1GC4 - chains A and B; structure by X-ray diffraction, 3.30 A resolution.

Chain A:
Molecule: Aspartate aminotransferase
Organism: Thermus thermophilus
Notes: EC 2.6.1.1
Reference sequence: Q56232 (AAT_THETH); residue numbers follow UniProt; this construct covers 1-385
Amino-acid sequence (385 residues; each row starts with the number of its first residue):
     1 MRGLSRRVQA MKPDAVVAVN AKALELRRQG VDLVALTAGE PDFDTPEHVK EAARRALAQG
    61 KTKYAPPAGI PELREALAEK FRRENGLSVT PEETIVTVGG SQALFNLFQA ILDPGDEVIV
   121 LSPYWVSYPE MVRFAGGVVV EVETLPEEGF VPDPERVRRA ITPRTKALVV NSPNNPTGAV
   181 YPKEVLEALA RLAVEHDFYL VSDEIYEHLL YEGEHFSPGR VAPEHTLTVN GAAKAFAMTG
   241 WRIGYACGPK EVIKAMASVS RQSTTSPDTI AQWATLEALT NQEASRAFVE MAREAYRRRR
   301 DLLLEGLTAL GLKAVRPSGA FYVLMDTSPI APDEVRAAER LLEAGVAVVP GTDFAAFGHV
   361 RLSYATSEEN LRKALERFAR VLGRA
Not modelled in the structure: 383-385
Differences from the reference sequence: engineered mutation Asp14 (Ser in Q56232), Val16 (Thr in Q56232), Ser101 (Lys in Q56232), Arg261 (Ser in Q56232)
Swiss-Prot annotation at these positions:
  - binding site (L-aspartate): Gly39, Trp125, Asn175, Arg361
  - site: Lys12 (Important for prephenate aminotransferase activity)
  - modified residue: Lys234 (N6-(pyridoxal phosphate)lysine)
  - mutagenesis: Lys12 (K12G: 10-fold increase in Km for prephenate. Does not affect Km for oxaloacetate)
Residues lining bound ligands:
  - aspartic acid / pyridoxal phosphate, molecule 1: Val16, Gly39, Gly99, Gly100, Ser101, Trp125, Tyr128, Asn171, Asn175, Asp203, Ile205, Tyr206, Ala233, Lys234, Arg242, Tyr322, Arg361
  - aspartic acid / pyridoxal phosphate, molecule 2: Tyr64, Arg261, Thr265

Chain B:
Molecule: Aspartate aminotransferase
Organism: Thermus thermophilus
Notes: EC 2.6.1.1
Reference sequence: Q56232 (AAT_THETH); residues 501-885 here correspond to UniProt positions 1-385 (UniProt number = residue number - 500)
Amino-acid sequence (385 residues; row label = number of the first residue in the row):
   501 MRGLSRRVQA MKPDAVVAVN AKALELRRQG VDLVALTAGE PDFDTPEHVK EAARRALAQG
   561 KTKYAPPAGI PELREALAEK FRRENGLSVT PEETIVTVGG SQALFNLFQA ILDPGDEVIV
   621 LSPYWVSYPE MVRFAGGVVV EVETLPEEGF VPDPERVRRA ITPRTKALVV NSPNNPTGAV
   681 YPKEVLEALA RLAVEHDFYL VSDEIYEHLL YEGEHFSPGR VAPEHTLTVN GAAKAFAMTG
   741 WRIGYACGPK EVIKAMASVS RQSTTSPDTI AQWATLEALT NQEASRAFVE MAREAYRRRR
   801 DLLLEGLTAL GLKAVRPSGA FYVLMDTSPI APDEVRAAER LLEAGVAVVP GTDFAAFGHV
   861 RLSYATSEEN LRKALERFAR VLGRA
Not modelled in the structure: 883-885
Differences from the reference sequence: engineered mutation Asp514 (Ser14 in Q56232), Val516 (Thr16 in Q56232), Ser601 (Lys101 in Q56232), Arg761 (Ser261 in Q56232)
Swiss-Prot annotation at these positions:
  - binding site (L-aspartate): Gly539, Trp625, Asn675, Arg861
  - site: Lys512 (Important for prephenate aminotransferase activity)
  - modified residue: Lys734 (N6-(pyridoxal phosphate)lysine)
Residues lining bound ligands:
  - aspartic acid / pyridoxal phosphate, molecule 1: Asp514, Val516, Gly539, Gly599, Gly600, Ser601, Trp625, Tyr628, Asn671, Asn675, Asp703, Ile705, Tyr706, Ala733, Lys734, Arg742, Tyr822, Arg861
  - aspartic acid / pyridoxal phosphate, molecule 2: Tyr564, Arg761, Thr765

Interface between chain A and chain B:
Residue-residue contacts - 143 pairs, chain A then chain B:
  Met1(A) with Pro663(B); Thr665(B), hydrogen bond (backbone-backbone); Lys666(B); Asp697(B)
  Arg2(A) with Lys666(B); Asp697(B), salt bridge; Phe698(B); Tyr699(B); Glu724(B), hydrogen bond (side chain-backbone); His725(B), hydrogen bond
  Gly3(A) with Ile611(B); Lys666(B), hydrogen bond (backbone-side chain); Tyr699(B), hydrogen bond (backbone-side chain)
  Leu4(A) with Ala610(B); Glu751(B); Ala755(B), hydrophobic
  Ser5(A) with Gln609(B), hydrogen bond (side chain-backbone); Ala610(B), hydrogen bond (backbone-backbone); Ile611(B); Leu612(B); Asp613(B)
  Arg6(A) with Asp613(B), salt bridge; Pro614(B)
  Arg7(A) with Gln609(B), hydrogen bond; Leu612(B), hydrogen bond (side chain-backbone); Pro614(B); Ala635(B), hydrogen bond (side chain-backbone)
  Val8(A) with Ala610(B); Ala755(B); Val759(B), hydrophobic
  Met11(A) with Gln762(B)
  Asp14(A) with Arg761(B), salt bridge; Gln762(B), hydrogen bond
  Val17(A) with Arg761(B)
  Glu40(A) with Lys563(B); Tyr564(B), hydrogen bond (side chain-backbone)
  Pro41(A) with Lys563(B)
  Phe43(A) with Lys563(B), hydrogen bond (backbone-side chain)
  Asp44(A) with Gly560(B); Thr562(B), hydrogen bond
  Thr45(A) with Thr562(B)
  Lys50(A) with Leu557(B), hydrogen bond (side chain-backbone); Gly560(B)
  Leu57(A) with Lys550(B), hydrogen bond (backbone-side chain); Trp741(B), hydrophobic
  Gly60(A) with Asp544(B)
  Thr62(A) with Asp544(B), hydrogen bond; Thr545(B); Gly740(B), hydrogen bond (backbone-backbone); Trp741(B)
  Lys63(A) with Glu540(B); Phe543(B), hydrogen bond (side chain-backbone); Ala737(B); Gly740(B)
  Tyr64(A) with Glu540(B), hydrogen bond (backbone-side chain); Lys734(B); Thr739(B); Arg742(B)
  Val98(A) with Thr764(B)
  Ser101(A) with Ser763(B); Thr765(B), hydrogen bond
  Gln102(A) with Ser763(B), hydrogen bond (backbone-backbone); Thr764(B)
  Phe105(A) with Gln762(B); Ser763(B)
  Gln109(A) with Ser505(B), hydrogen bond (backbone-side chain); Arg507(B), hydrogen bond; Phe634(B)
  Ala110(A) with Leu504(B); Ser505(B), hydrogen bond (backbone-backbone); Val508(B)
  Leu112(A) with Ser505(B); Arg507(B), hydrogen bond (backbone-side chain)
  Asp113(A) with Ser505(B); Arg506(B), salt bridge
  Pro114(A) with Arg506(B)
  Ser127(A) with Gln762(B)
  Glu130(A) with Gln762(B)
  Met131(A) with Gln762(B)
  Phe134(A) with Gln609(B); Val759(B), hydrophobic
  Ala135(A) with Arg507(B), hydrogen bond (backbone-side chain)
  Pro163(A) with Met501(B)
  Thr165(A) with Met501(B)
  Lys166(A) with Met501(B), hydrogen bond (side chain-backbone); Arg502(B); Gly503(B), hydrogen bond (side chain-backbone)
  Asp197(A) with Met501(B); Arg502(B), salt bridge
  Tyr199(A) with Arg502(B); Gly503(B), hydrogen bond (side chain-backbone)
  Glu224(A) with Arg502(B), hydrogen bond (backbone-side chain)
  His225(A) with Arg502(B)
  Lys234(A) with Tyr564(B), hydrogen bond
  Ala237(A) with Thr562(B); Lys563(B), hydrogen bond (backbone-side chain)
  Thr239(A) with Thr562(B); Lys563(B); Tyr564(B)
  Gly240(A) with Thr562(B), hydrogen bond (backbone-backbone); Lys563(B), hydrogen bond (backbone-backbone); Asp768(B); Thr769(B), hydrogen bond (backbone-backbone)
  Trp241(A) with Leu557(B), hydrophobic; Thr562(B); Asp768(B); Ile770(B)
  Arg242(A) with Tyr564(B); Thr764(B), hydrogen bond (side chain-backbone); Thr765(B); Ser766(B), hydrogen bond (side chain-backbone); Pro767(B); Asp768(B)
  Glu251(A) with Leu504(B)
  Ala255(A) with Leu504(B), hydrophobic; Val508(B)
  Val259(A) with Val508(B), hydrophobic; Phe634(B), hydrophobic
  Arg261(A) with Asp514(B), salt bridge; Val517(B)
  Gln262(A) with Met511(B); Asp514(B), hydrogen bond; Phe605(B); Ser627(B); Glu630(B), hydrogen bond; Met631(B)
  Ser263(A) with Ser601(B); Gln602(B), hydrogen bond (backbone-backbone); Phe605(B)
  Thr264(A) with Val598(B); Gln602(B); Arg742(B), hydrogen bond (backbone-side chain)
  Thr265(A) with Ser601(B), hydrogen bond
  Ser266(A) with Arg742(B)
  Pro267(A) with Arg742(B)
  Asp268(A) with Gly740(B); Trp741(B); Arg742(B); Asp768(B); Ala771(B)
  Thr269(A) with Gly740(B), hydrogen bond (backbone-backbone)
  Ile270(A) with Trp741(B)
  Ala271(A) with Asp768(B)
Interface residues without a listed pair, chain A (74 interface residues in all): Val16, Gly39, Asp42, Ala53, Arg54, Phe108, Ile111, Trp125, Phe198, Met238, Ser258
Interface residues without a listed pair, chain B (74 interface residues in all): Val516, Pro541, Asp542, Ala553, Arg554, Pro567, Phe608, Arg664, Val752, Ser758

In short:
The chain A/chain B interface involves 74 residues from each chain, with 44 hydrogen bonds and 6 salt bridges.
Among the polar pairs are Arg2(A)-Asp697(B), Arg6(A)-Asp613(B) and Asp14(A)-Arg761(B). Aspartic acid /
pyridoxal phosphate is bound between chain A and chain B.
Chain A and chain B are both Aspartate aminotransferase (Thermus thermophilus); the structure, Thermus
thermophilus aspartate aminotransferase tetra mutant 2 complexed with aspartate, was determined by X-ray
diffraction (same publication as 1GCK and 1GC3).
